PDB entry 4Q73 | X-ray diffraction, 2.30 A resolution | chains A and B

[Chain A (and B)]
Molecule: Proline dehydrogenase
Organism: Bradyrhizobium diazoefficiens
Notes: EC 1.5.99.8, 1.2.1.88; chain B of this document is another copy of the same molecule, construct and numbering; everything in this record applies to it too
UniProtKB: Q89E26 (Q89E26_BRADU); numbering as in UniProt (aligned over 1-999)
Amino-acid sequence (1001 residues; numbered -1 to 999; the number before each row is that of its first residue; numbers below 1 keep their minus sign (Gly-1 is residue -1)):
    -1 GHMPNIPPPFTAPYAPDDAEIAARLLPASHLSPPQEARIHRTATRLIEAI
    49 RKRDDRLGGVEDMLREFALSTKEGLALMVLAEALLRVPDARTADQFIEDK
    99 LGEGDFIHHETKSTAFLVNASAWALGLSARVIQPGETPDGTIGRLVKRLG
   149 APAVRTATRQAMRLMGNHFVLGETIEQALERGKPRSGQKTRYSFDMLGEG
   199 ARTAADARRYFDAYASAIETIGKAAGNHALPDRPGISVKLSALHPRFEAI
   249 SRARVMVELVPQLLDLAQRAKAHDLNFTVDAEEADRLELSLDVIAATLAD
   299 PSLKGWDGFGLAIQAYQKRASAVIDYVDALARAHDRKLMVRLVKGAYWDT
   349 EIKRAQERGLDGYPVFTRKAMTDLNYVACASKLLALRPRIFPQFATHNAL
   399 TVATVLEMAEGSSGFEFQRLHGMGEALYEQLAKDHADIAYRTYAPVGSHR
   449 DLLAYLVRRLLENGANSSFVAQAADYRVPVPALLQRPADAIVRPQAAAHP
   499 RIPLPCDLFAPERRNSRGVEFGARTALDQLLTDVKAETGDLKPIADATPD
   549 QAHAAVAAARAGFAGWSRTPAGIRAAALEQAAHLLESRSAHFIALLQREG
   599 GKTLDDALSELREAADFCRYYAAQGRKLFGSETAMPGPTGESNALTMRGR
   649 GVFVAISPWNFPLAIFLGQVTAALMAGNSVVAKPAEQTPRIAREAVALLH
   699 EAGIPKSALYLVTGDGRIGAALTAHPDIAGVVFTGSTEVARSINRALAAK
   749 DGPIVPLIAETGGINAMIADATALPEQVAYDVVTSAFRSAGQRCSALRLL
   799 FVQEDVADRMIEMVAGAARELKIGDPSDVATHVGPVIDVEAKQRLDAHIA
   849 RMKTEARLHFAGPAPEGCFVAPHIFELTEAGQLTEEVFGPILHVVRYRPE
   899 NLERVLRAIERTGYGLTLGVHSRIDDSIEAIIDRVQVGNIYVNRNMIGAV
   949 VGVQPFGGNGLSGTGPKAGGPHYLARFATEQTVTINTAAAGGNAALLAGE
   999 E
Not modelled in the structure: -1 to 2, 52-54, 123-127, 183-184, 536-541, 990-999 (chain B: -1 to 2, 52-54, 123-127, 183-185, 536-541, 990-999)
Construct notes: expression tag (-1 to 0); engineered mutation Tyr778 (Asp in Q89E26)
Small-molecule neighbours: FAD (flavin-adenine dinucleotide): Asp278, Ala279, Ala310, Gln312, Tyr314, Arg339, Val341, Lys342, Gly343, Ala344, Tyr345, Trp346, Phe364, Thr365, Arg366, Lys367, Thr370, Asp371, Ala393, Thr394, His395, Asn396, Gln416, Arg417, Leu418, Tyr441, Ser465, Ser466, Phe467
What the authors report for this chain:
  - mutagenesis - T348Y, S607Y, D778Y, D779A: unchanged catalytic activity on substrate channeling
  - mutagenesis - D778Y (9-fold): decreased catalytic activity on proline
  - mutagenesis - D779A: unchanged catalytic activity on each substrate
  - mutagenesis - D778Y: unchanged catalytic activity (P5CDH activity)
  - conformationally variable residues (side-chain flip): Arg200, Tyr778
  - catalytic residues: Cys792 (citing earlier work)

[Chain A / chain B interface]
Pairs across the interface (148):
  Thr69(A) - Ala987(B)  hydrogen bond (side chain-backbone)
  Thr69(A) - Ala988(B)
  Ile350(A) - Thr637(B)
  Lys351(A) - Thr637(B)
  Lys351(A) - Gly638(B)  hydrogen bond (side chain-backbone)
  Lys351(A) - Glu639(B)
  Lys351(A) - Asn984(B)  hydrogen bond
  Gln354(A) - Pro636(B)
  Gln354(A) - Thr637(B)  hydrogen bond (side chain-backbone)
  Val455(A) - Ala987(B)  hydrophobic
  Leu459(A) - Ala986(B)
  Leu459(A) - Ala987(B)
  Leu459(A) - Gly989(B)
  Leu506(A) - Gly635(B)
  Arg566(A) - Asp931(B)  salt bridge
  Arg566(A) - Arg932(B)  hydrogen bond (side chain-backbone)
  Met633(A) - Gly950(B)
  Met633(A) - Val951(B)
  Met633(A) - Pro953(B)  hydrophobic
  Pro634(A) - Gly950(B)
  Pro634(A) - Val951(B)
  Pro636(A) - Gln354(B)
  Thr637(A) - Ile350(B)
  Thr637(A) - Lys351(B)
  Thr637(A) - Gln354(B)  hydrogen bond (backbone-side chain)
  Gly638(A) - Lys351(B)  hydrogen bond (backbone-side chain)
  Glu639(A) - Arg942(B)  salt bridge
  Glu639(A) - Gln952(B)  hydrogen bond
  Asn641(A) - Val951(B)
  Asn641(A) - Gln952(B)  hydrogen bond
  Leu643(A) - Lys965(B)
  Leu643(A) - Pro969(B)  hydrophobic
  Leu643(A) - His970(B)
  Met645(A) - His970(B)
  Arg646(A) - Ile930(B)  hydrogen bond (side chain-backbone)
  Arg646(A) - Asp931(B)  hydrogen bond (side chain-backbone)
  Arg646(A) - Val933(B)  hydrogen bond (side chain-backbone)
  Gly647(A) - Gln934(B)
  Arg648(A) - Gln934(B)
  Arg648(A) - Thr962(B)  hydrogen bond (side chain-backbone)
  Ala738(A) - Ile752(B)
  Arg739(A) - Lys748(B)
  Arg739(A) - Asp749(B)  salt bridge
  Asn742(A) - Ala746(B)
  Asn742(A) - Ile752(B)
  Arg743(A) - Ala746(B)  hydrogen bond (side chain-backbone)
  Arg743(A) - Ala747(B)  hydrogen bond (side chain-backbone)
  Arg743(A) - Lys748(B)  hydrogen bond (side chain-backbone)
  Arg743(A) - Asp749(B)  salt bridge
  Ala746(A) - Asn742(B)
  Ala746(A) - Arg743(B)  hydrogen bond (backbone-side chain)
  Ala746(A) - Ala746(B)  hydrophobic
  Ala747(A) - Arg743(B)  hydrogen bond (backbone-side chain)
  Lys748(A) - Arg739(B)
  Lys748(A) - Arg743(B)  hydrogen bond (backbone-side chain)
  Asp749(A) - Arg739(B)  salt bridge
  Asp749(A) - Arg743(B)  salt bridge
  Gly750(A) - Leu959(B)
  Pro751(A) - Gly958(B)
  Pro751(A) - Leu959(B)
  Ile752(A) - Ala738(B)
  Ile752(A) - Asn742(B)
  Ile752(A) - Leu755(B)  hydrophobic
  Ile752(A) - Thr962(B)
  Leu755(A) - Ile752(B)  hydrophobic
  Ile930(A) - Arg646(B)  hydrogen bond (backbone-side chain)
  Ile930(A) - Gln979(B)
  Ile930(A) - Val981(B)  hydrophobic
  Asp931(A) - Arg566(B)  salt bridge
  Asp931(A) - Arg646(B)  hydrogen bond (backbone-side chain)
  Arg932(A) - Arg566(B)  hydrogen bond (backbone-side chain)
  Val933(A) - Arg646(B)  hydrogen bond (backbone-side chain)
  Val933(A) - Gln979(B)  hydrogen bond (backbone-side chain)
  Gln934(A) - Arg648(B)  hydrogen bond (side chain-backbone)
  Gln934(A) - Gln979(B)
  Val935(A) - Gln979(B)  hydrogen bond (backbone-side chain)
  Gly936(A) - Gln979(B)
  Gly936(A) - Thr980(B)  hydrogen bond (backbone-backbone)
  Asn937(A) - Thr980(B)
  Ile938(A) - Gln979(B)
  Ile938(A) - Thr980(B)  hydrogen bond (backbone-backbone)
  Ile938(A) - Val981(B)
  Ile938(A) - Thr982(B)  hydrogen bond (backbone-backbone)
  Tyr939(A) - Thr982(B)
  Val940(A) - Thr982(B)  hydrogen bond (backbone-backbone)
  Val940(A) - Ile983(B)
  Val940(A) - Asn984(B)  hydrogen bond (backbone-backbone)
  Asn941(A) - Asn984(B)  hydrogen bond (backbone-side chain)
  Arg942(A) - Glu639(B)  salt bridge
  Arg942(A) - Thr982(B)
  Gly950(A) - Met633(B)
  Gly950(A) - Pro634(B)
  Val951(A) - Met633(B)
  Val951(A) - Pro634(B)
  Val951(A) - Asn641(B)
  Gln952(A) - Glu639(B)  hydrogen bond
  Gln952(A) - Asn641(B)  hydrogen bond
  Gln952(A) - Thr980(B)
  Gln952(A) - Thr982(B)
  Pro953(A) - Met633(B)  hydrophobic
  Pro953(A) - Thr980(B)  hydrogen bond (backbone-side chain)
  Asn957(A) - Thr977(B)
  Gly958(A) - Pro751(B)
  Leu959(A) - Gly750(B)
  Leu959(A) - Pro751(B)
  Thr962(A) - Arg648(B)  hydrogen bond (backbone-side chain)
  Thr962(A) - Ile752(B)
  Pro964(A) - Glu978(B)
  Lys965(A) - Glu978(B)  hydrogen bond (backbone-side chain)
  Lys965(A) - Gln979(B)
  Lys965(A) - Thr980(B)  hydrogen bond
  Pro969(A) - Leu643(B)  hydrophobic
  His970(A) - Met645(B)
  His970(A) - Glu978(B)  salt bridge
  Arg974(A) - Arg974(B)
  Thr977(A) - Asn957(B)
  Glu978(A) - Pro964(B)
  Glu978(A) - Lys965(B)  hydrogen bond (side chain-backbone)
  Glu978(A) - His970(B)  salt bridge
  Gln979(A) - Ile930(B)
  Gln979(A) - Val933(B)
  Gln979(A) - Gln934(B)
  Gln979(A) - Val935(B)  hydrogen bond (side chain-backbone)
  Gln979(A) - Gly936(B)
  Gln979(A) - Ile938(B)
  Gln979(A) - Lys965(B)
  Thr980(A) - Gly936(B)  hydrogen bond (backbone-backbone)
  Thr980(A) - Asn937(B)
  Thr980(A) - Ile938(B)  hydrogen bond (backbone-backbone)
  Thr980(A) - Gln952(B)
  Thr980(A) - Pro953(B)  hydrogen bond (side chain-backbone)
  Thr980(A) - Lys965(B)  hydrogen bond
  Val981(A) - Ile930(B)  hydrophobic
  Val981(A) - Ile938(B)
  Thr982(A) - Ile938(B)  hydrogen bond (backbone-backbone)
  Thr982(A) - Tyr939(B)
  Thr982(A) - Val940(B)  hydrogen bond (backbone-backbone)
  Thr982(A) - Arg942(B)
  Thr982(A) - Gln952(B)
  Ile983(A) - Val940(B)
  Asn984(A) - Lys351(B)  hydrogen bond
  Asn984(A) - Val940(B)  hydrogen bond (backbone-backbone)
  Asn984(A) - Asn941(B)  hydrogen bond (side chain-backbone)
  Ala986(A) - Leu459(B)
  Ala987(A) - Thr69(B)  hydrogen bond (backbone-side chain)
  Ala987(A) - Leu459(B)
  Ala988(A) - Thr69(B)  hydrogen bond (backbone-side chain)
  Gly989(A) - Leu459(B)
Also at the interface, not in a pair above, chain A (76 interface residues in all): Glu355, Phe507, Phe561, Leu626, Gly635, Ala973
Also at the interface, not in a pair above, chain B (77 interface residues in all): Asp347, Glu355, Val455, Leu506, Phe507, Phe561, Leu626, Gly647, Ala973

[In short]
76 residues of chain A face 77 of chain B across their interface, with 51 hydrogen bonds and 10 salt bridges.
Among the polar pairs are Arg566(A)-Asp931(B), Glu639(A)-Arg942(B) and Arg739(A)-Asp749(B). From the paper:
the catalytic residue Cys792(A); D778Y of chain A reduces catalytic activity on proline; 4 substitutions were
tested in all.
Chain A and chain B are both Proline dehydrogenase (Bradyrhizobium diazoefficiens); the structure, Crystal
Structure of Bradyrhizobium japonicum Proline Utilization A (PutA) Mutant D778Y, was determined by X-ray
diffraction, deposited together with 4Q71 and 4Q72.
